5YAL - chain A; structure by X-ray diffraction, 1.50 A resolution.

# Chain A
Name: Esterase
From: Streptomyces cinnamoneus
Notes: EC 3.1.1.73
Reference sequence: A0A0M4UW33 (A0A0M4UW33_STRCJ); residues 1-342 here correspond to UniProt positions 42-383 (UniProt number = residue number + 41)
Amino-acid sequence (342 residues; numbered 1 to 342; the number before each row is that of its first residue):
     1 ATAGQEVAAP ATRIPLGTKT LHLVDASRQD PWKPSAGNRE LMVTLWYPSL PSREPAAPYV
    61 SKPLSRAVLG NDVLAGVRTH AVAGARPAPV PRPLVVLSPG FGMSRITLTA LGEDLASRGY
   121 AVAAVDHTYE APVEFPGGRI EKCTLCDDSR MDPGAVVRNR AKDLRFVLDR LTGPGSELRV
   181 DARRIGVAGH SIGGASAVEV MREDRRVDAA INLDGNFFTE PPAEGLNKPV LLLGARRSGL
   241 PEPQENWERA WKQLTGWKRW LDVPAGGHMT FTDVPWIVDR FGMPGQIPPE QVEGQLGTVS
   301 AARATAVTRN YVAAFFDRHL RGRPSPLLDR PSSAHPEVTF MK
Sequence notes: engineered mutation A8 (Pro49 in A0A0M4UW33)
Cystine bridges: C143-C146
What the authors report for this chain:
  - catalytic residues: S191, D214, H268

# In short
The paper reports catalytic residues S191, D214 and H268.
Chain A is Esterase (Streptomyces cinnamoneus); the structure, Ferulic acid esterase from Streptomyces
cinnamoneus at 1.5 A resolution, was determined by X-ray diffraction together with 5YAE from the same study.
